6KQL - chains A and C of the 9 polymer chains in the assembly; structure by X-ray diffraction, 2.89 A resolution.

[Chain A]
Molecule: DNA-directed RNA polymerase subunit alpha
Organism: Thermus thermophilus (strain HB8 / ATCC 27634 / DSM 579)
Notes: EC 2.7.7.6
Reference sequence: Q5SHR6 (RPOA_THET8); residues 1-315 here = UniProt positions 1-315
Chain sequence (315 residues; numbered 1 to 315; the number before each row is that of its first residue):
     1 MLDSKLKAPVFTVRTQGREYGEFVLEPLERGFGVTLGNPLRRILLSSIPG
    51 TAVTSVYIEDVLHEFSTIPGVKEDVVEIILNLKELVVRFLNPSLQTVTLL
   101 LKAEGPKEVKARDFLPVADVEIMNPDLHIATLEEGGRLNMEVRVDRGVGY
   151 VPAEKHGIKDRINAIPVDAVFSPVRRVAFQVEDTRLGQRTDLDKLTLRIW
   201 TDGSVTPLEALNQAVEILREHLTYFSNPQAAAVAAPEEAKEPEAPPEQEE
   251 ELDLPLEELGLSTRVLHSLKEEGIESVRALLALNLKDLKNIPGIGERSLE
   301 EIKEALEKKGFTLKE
Not modelled in the structure: 1-3, 235-315

[Chain C]
Molecule: DNA-directed RNA polymerase subunit beta
Organism: Thermus thermophilus (strain HB8 / ATCC 27634 / DSM 579)
Notes: EC 2.7.7.6
Reference sequence: Q8RQE9 (RPOB_THET8); residues 1-1119 here = UniProt positions 1-1119
Chain sequence (1119 residues; numbered 1 to 1119; the number before each row is that of its first residue):
     1 MEIKRFGRIREVIPLPPLTEIQVESYRRALQADVPPEKRENVGIQAAFRE
    51 TFPIEEEDKGKGGLVLDFLEYRLGEPPFPQDECREKDLTYQAPLYARLQL
   101 IHKDTGLIKEDEVFLGHIPLMTEDGSFIINGADRVIVSQIHRSPGVYFTP
   151 DPARPGRYIASIIPLPKRGPWIDLEVEPNGVVSMKVNKRKFPLVLLLRVL
   201 GYDQETLARELGAYGELVQGLMDESVFAMRPEEALIRLFTLLRPGDPPKR
   251 DKAVAYVYGLIADPRRYDLGEAGRYKAEEKLGIRLSGRTLARFEDGEFKD
   301 EVFLPTLRYLFALTAGVPGHEVDDIDHLGNRRIRTVGELMTDQFRVGLAR
   351 LARGVRERMLMGSEDSLTPAKLVNSRPLEAAIREFFSRSQLSQFKDETNP
   401 LSSLRHKRRISALGPGGLTRERAGFDVRDVHRTHYGRICPVETPEGANIG
   451 LITSLAAYARVDELGFIRTPYRRVVGGVVTDEVVYMTATEEDRYTIAQAN
   501 TPLEGNRIAAERVVARRKGEPVIVSPEEVEFMDVSPKQVFSVNTNLIPFL
   551 EHDDANRALMGSNMQTQAVPLIRAQAPVVMTGLEERVVRDSLAALYAEED
   601 GEVAKVDGNRIVVRYEDGRLVEYPLRRFYRSNQGTALDQRPRVVVGQRVR
   651 KGDLLADGPASENGFLALGQNVLVAIMPFDGYNFEDAIVISEELLKRDFY
   701 TSIHIERYEIEARDTKLGPERITRDIPHLSEAALRDLDEEGVVRIGAEVK
   751 PGDILVGRTSFKGESEPTPEERLLRSIFGEKARDVKDTSLRVPPGEGGIV
   801 VRTVRLRRGDPGVELKPGVREVVRVYVAQKRKLQVGDKLANRHGNKGVVA
   851 KILPVEDMPHLPDGTPVDVILNPLGVPSRMNLGQILETHLGLAGYFLGQR
   901 YISPIFDGAKEPEIKELLAQAFEVYFGKRKGEGFGVDKREVEVLRRAEKL
   951 GLVTPGKTPEEQLKELFLQGKVVLYDGRTGEPIEGPIVVGQMFIMKLYHM
  1001 VEDKMHARSTGPYSLITQQPLGGKAQFGGQRFGEMEVWALEAYGAAHTLQ
  1051 EMLTLKSDDIEGRNAAYEAIIKGEDVPEPSVPESFRVLVKELQALALDVQ
  1101 TLDEKDNPVDIFEGLASKR
Not modelled in the structure: 57-62, 1119

[Interface between chain A and chain C]
Pairs across the interface (74; chain A residue first):
  Glu-22(A) / Phe-934(C)
  Val-34(A) / Arg-939(C)
  Val-34(A) / Thr-979(C)
  Val-34(A) / Gly-980(C)
  Asn-38(A) / Gly-977(C)  hydrogen bond (side chain-backbone)
  Asn-38(A) / Arg-978(C)  hydrogen bond (side chain-backbone)
  Asn-38(A) / Thr-979(C)  hydrogen bond (side chain-backbone)
  Asn-38(A) / Gly-980(C)  hydrogen bond (side chain-backbone)
  Arg-41(A) / His-860(C)  hydrogen bond
  Arg-41(A) / Gly-864(C)  hydrogen bond (side chain-backbone)
  Arg-42(A) / Glu-856(C)  hydrogen bond (side chain-backbone)
  Arg-42(A) / Asp-857(C)  salt bridge
  Arg-42(A) / Gly-977(C)  hydrogen bond (side chain-backbone)
  Arg-42(A) / Arg-978(C)
  Leu-45(A) / Val-855(C)  hydrophobic
  Leu-62(A) / Ile-745(C)  hydrophobic
  Leu-62(A) / Gly-746(C)
  His-63(A) / Ile-745(C)
  His-63(A) / Ile-799(C)
  His-63(A) / Val-800(C)
  His-63(A) / Val-801(C)
  Glu-64(A) / Lys-830(C)  salt bridge
  Phe-65(A) / Phe-628(C)
  Phe-65(A) / Ile-703(C)  hydrophobic
  Phe-65(A) / Val-801(C)  hydrophobic
  Phe-65(A) / Ala-828(C)  hydrophobic
  Thr-67(A) / Asn-609(C)  hydrogen bond
  Ile-68(A) / Asp-607(C)
  Pro-69(A) / Asp-607(C)
  Gly-70(A) / Asp-607(C)  hydrogen bond (backbone-side chain)
  Val-71(A) / Asp-607(C)  hydrogen bond (backbone-side chain)
  Val-71(A) / Gly-608(C)  hydrogen bond (backbone-backbone)
  Lys-72(A) / Gly-608(C)
  Lys-72(A) / Pro-641(C)
  Lys-72(A) / Val-643(C)  hydrogen bond (side chain-backbone)
  Asp-74(A) / Arg-627(C)  salt bridge
  Leu-80(A) / Asp-698(C)
  Lys-83(A) / Lys-696(C)  hydrogen bond (side chain-backbone)
  Lys-83(A) / Asp-698(C)  salt bridge
  Glu-133(A) / Lys-605(C)
  Glu-133(A) / Val-606(C)  hydrogen bond (side chain-backbone)
  Glu-133(A) / Arg-610(C)  salt bridge
  Tyr-150(A) / Glu-692(C)
  Tyr-150(A) / Leu-695(C)
  Tyr-150(A) / Lys-696(C)
  Tyr-150(A) / Lys-832(C)
  Glu-154(A) / Lys-832(C)  salt bridge
  Ile-162(A) / Arg-744(C)
  Asp-168(A) / Asp-698(C)
  Asp-168(A) / Lys-832(C)  salt bridge
  Arg-176(A) / Asp-863(C)  hydrogen bond (side chain-backbone)
  Arg-176(A) / Gly-864(C)
  Arg-176(A) / Thr-865(C)
  Val-177(A) / Gly-864(C)
  Ala-178(A) / Pro-862(C)
  Ala-178(A) / Asp-863(C)
  Ala-178(A) / Gly-864(C)
  Phe-179(A) / Arg-939(C)  hydrogen bond (backbone-side chain)
  Gln-180(A) / Arg-929(C)
  Gln-180(A) / Phe-934(C)
  Gln-180(A) / Gly-935(C)  hydrogen bond (side chain-backbone)
  Gln-180(A) / Asp-937(C)
  Val-181(A) / Asp-937(C)  hydrogen bond (backbone-side chain)
  Val-181(A) / Lys-938(C)  hydrogen bond (backbone-backbone)
  Val-181(A) / Arg-939(C)
  Glu-182(A) / Phe-934(C)
  Glu-182(A) / Gly-935(C)
  Asp-183(A) / Lys-938(C)  salt bridge
  Asp-191(A) / Lys-938(C)  salt bridge
  Leu-192(A) / Lys-938(C)  hydrogen bond (backbone-side chain)
  Asp-193(A) / Lys-938(C)  salt bridge
  Thr-196(A) / Phe-934(C)
  Arg-198(A) / Glu-932(C)  salt bridge
  Arg-198(A) / Phe-934(C)
Interface residues without a listed pair, chain A (43 interface residues in all): Ser-46, Val-76, Pro-152, Asn-163, Val-170, Trp-200
Interface residues without a listed pair, chain C (53 interface residues in all): Ile-572, Arg-573, Arg-640, Arg-642, Val-644, Val-645, Gln-829, Val-936, Asp-976, Glu-981

[In short]
The interface between chain A and chain C involves 43 residues on one side and 53 on the other; the contacts
include 21 hydrogen bonds and 11 salt bridges. Among the polar pairs are Arg-42(A)/Asp-857(C),
Glu-64(A)/Lys-830(C) and Asp-74(A)/Arg-627(C).
Chain A is DNA-directed RNA polymerase subunit alpha and chain C is DNA-directed RNA polymerase subunit beta,
both from Thermus thermophilus (strain HB8 / ATCC 27634 / DSM 579); the structure, Thermus thermophilus
initial transcription complex comprising sigma A and 5'-triphosphate RNA of 4 nt, was determined by X-ray
diffraction (same publication as 6KQD, 6KQE, 6KQF, 6KQG, 6KQH, 6KQM and 6 further entries).
